8ONZ - chains LX and A of the 8 polymer chains in the assembly; structure by electron microscopy, 2.94 A resolution.

[Chain LX]
Protein: 60S ribosomal protein L25-like protein
Organism: Thermochaetoides thermophila DSM 1495
UniProtKB: G0S507 (G0S507_CHATD); residues 1-156 here = UniProt positions 1-156
Chain sequence (156 residues; row label = number of the first residue in the row):
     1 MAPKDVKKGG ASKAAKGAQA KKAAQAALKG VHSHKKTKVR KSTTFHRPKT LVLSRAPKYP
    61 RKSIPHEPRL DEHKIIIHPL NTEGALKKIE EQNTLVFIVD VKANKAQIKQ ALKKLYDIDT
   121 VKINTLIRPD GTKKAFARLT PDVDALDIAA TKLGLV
Disordered / not traced: 1-35

[Chain A]
Protein: Methionine aminopeptidase 2
Organism: Thermochaetoides thermophila DSM 1495
UniProtKB: G0SEA9 (G0SEA9_CHATD); numbering as in UniProt (aligned over 1-444)
Chain sequence (444 residues; numbered 1 to 444; the number before each row is that of its first residue):
     1 MAAQVPTEEL SKLSVQDAAA VKPGADAPEP ANGKENESDD EEDEAEEAAA APESGAGGAK
    61 KKKKKKNKKK KKKPTQQSDP PRVLISHLFP DGKYPAGEEV EYVNENRYRT TSEEKRYLDN
   121 MQSEFLNDYR QAAEVHRQVR KWAQGFVKPG KSLIEISEGI EDSVRALVGH PGLEEGDALK
   181 AGMGFPVGLS INHCAAHYNP NSGNKIVLQQ DDVIKIDIGV HVNGRIVDSA FTMAWNDQFN
   241 PLLEAVRAAT NAGIREAGID ARVGEIGGVI QEVMESYEVE INGKTYPVKP IRNLNGHNIL
   301 PYSIHGTKSV PIVKTHDQTK MEEGDVFAIE TFGSTGKGYV IESGEVSHYA LRGDAPKVDL
   361 RLSSAKSLLN VIKRHFGTLP FCRRFLDRLG QEKYLLGLNN LVSNGIVEDY PPLVDEKGSY
   421 TAQFEHTILI RPTVKEVISR GDDY
Disordered / not traced: 1-59
What the authors report for this chain:
  - conformationally variable residues (domain motion): Leu396

[Interface between chain LX and chain A]
Pairs across the interface (11):
  Glu83(LX) - Asn400(A)  hydrogen bond
  Leu86(LX) - Leu396(A)  hydrophobic
  Lys87(LX) - Arg361(A)
  Lys87(LX) - Leu362(A)
  Glu90(LX) - Leu362(A)
  Glu90(LX) - Ser363(A)  hydrogen bond
  Glu90(LX) - Ser364(A)  hydrogen bond
  Leu146(LX) - Lys393(A)
  Asp147(LX) - Lys393(A)  salt bridge
  Leu155(LX) - Leu396(A)  hydrophobic
  Val156(LX) - Leu395(A)  hydrophobic
Interface residues without a listed pair, chain LX (9 interface residues in all): Ala150

[In short]
9 residues of chain LX face 8 of chain A across their interface; the contacts include 3 hydrogen bonds and 1
salt bridge. Polar pairs include Asp147(LX)-Lys393(A), Glu83(LX)-Asn400(A) and Glu90(LX)-Ser363(A). From the
paper: conformational variability at Leu396(A).
Here chain LX is 60S ribosomal protein L25-like protein and chain A is Methionine aminopeptidase 2, both from
Thermochaetoides thermophila DSM 1495. Entry 8ONZ (Chaetomium thermophilum Methionine Aminopeptidase 2 at the
80S ribosome) was determined by electron microscopy together with 8ONX from the same study.
